4UUP - chains A and B; structure by X-ray diffraction, 1.54 A resolution.

[Chain A (and B)]
Molecule: Malate dehydrogenase
Source organism: Synthetic construct
Notes: EC 1.1.1.37; chain B of this document is another copy of the same molecule, construct and numbering; everything in this record applies to it too
Chain sequence (342 residues; each row starts with the number of its first residue):
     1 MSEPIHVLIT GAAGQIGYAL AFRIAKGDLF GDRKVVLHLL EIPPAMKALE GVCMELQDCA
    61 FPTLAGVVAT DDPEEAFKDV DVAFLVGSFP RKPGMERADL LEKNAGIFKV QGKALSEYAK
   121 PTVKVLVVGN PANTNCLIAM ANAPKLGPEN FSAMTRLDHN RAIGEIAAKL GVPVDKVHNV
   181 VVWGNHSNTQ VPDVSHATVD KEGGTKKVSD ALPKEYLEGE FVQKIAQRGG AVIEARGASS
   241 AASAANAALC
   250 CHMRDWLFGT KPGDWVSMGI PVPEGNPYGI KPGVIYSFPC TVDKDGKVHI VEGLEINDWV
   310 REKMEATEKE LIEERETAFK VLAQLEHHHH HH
Not modelled in the structure: 1-2, 338-341 (chain B: 1-2, 334-341)
Differences from the reference sequence: microheterogeneity Cys-250 (Cys in 4UUP)
Modified / non-standard residues: Cys-250 (cysteinesulfonic acid; OCS)
Small-molecule neighbours: NADH (NAI; 1,4-dihydronicotinamide adenine dinucleotide): Thr-10, Gly-11, Ala-13, Gly-14, Gln-15, Ile-16, Gly-17, Leu-40, Glu-41, Ile-42, Ala-45, Val-86, Gly-87, Ser-88, Phe-89, Pro-90, Arg-91, Leu-100, Asn-104, Ile-107, Gln-111, Val-128, Gly-129, Asn-130, Ala-132, Met-154, Leu-157, His-186, Ser-239, Ser-240, Ala-244
What the authors report for this chain:
  - binding site for phosphate ion: Arg-91
  - binding site for NADH: Arg-91
  - specificity-determining residues: Arg-91 (by similarity / conservation)
  - mutagenesis - R91L: decreased catalytic activity on oxaloacetate
  - mutagenesis - R91L: unchanged catalytic activity on pyruvate
  - catalytic residues: Arg-161, His-186

[Interface between chain A and chain B]
Residue-residue contacts (71; chain A residue first):
  Tyr-18(A) with Arg-236(B); Ala-241(B), hydrogen bond (side chain-backbone); Ala-242(B), hydrogen bond (side chain-backbone)
  Phe-22(A) with Ala-242(B), hydrophobic
  Arg-23(A) with Lys-26(B)
  Lys-26(A) with Arg-23(B); Lys-26(B); Asp-28(B), salt bridge
  Asp-28(A) with Lys-26(B), salt bridge
  Lys-47(A) with Glu-234(B), salt bridge; Ala-235(B)
  Ala-48(A) with Ala-235(B), hydrogen bond (backbone-backbone); Arg-236(B)
  Gly-51(A) with Ala-235(B); Arg-236(B)
  Val-52(A) with Arg-236(B)
  Met-54(A) with Arg-228(B), hydrogen bond (backbone-side chain); Ala-231(B); Val-232(B), hydrophobic; Ala-235(B), hydrophobic
  Glu-55(A) with Val-232(B); Arg-236(B), salt bridge; Ser-239(B); Ser-240(B); Ala-241(B), hydrogen bond (side chain-backbone); Ala-242(B); Ser-243(B), hydrogen bond
  Gln-57(A) with Gly-164(B); Glu-165(B), hydrogen bond; Arg-228(B)
  Asp-58(A) with Asn-160(B); Arg-161(B), salt bridge; Arg-228(B), salt bridge
  Cys-59(A) with Ser-243(B); Asn-246(B), hydrogen bond (backbone-side chain)
  Ala-60(A) with Val-174(B)
  Phe-61(A) with Asn-246(B)
  Pro-62(A) with Val-174(B)
  Asn-160(A) with Asp-58(B)
  Arg-161(A) with Asp-58(B), salt bridge
  Ile-163(A) with Ala-60(B), hydrophobic
  Gly-164(A) with Gln-57(B)
  Glu-165(A) with Gln-57(B), hydrogen bond
  Val-174(A) with Ala-60(B); Pro-62(B)
  Arg-228(A) with Met-54(B), hydrogen bond (side chain-backbone); Gln-57(B); Asp-58(B), salt bridge
  Ala-231(A) with Met-54(B), hydrophobic
  Val-232(A) with Met-54(B); Glu-55(B)
  Glu-234(A) with Lys-47(B)
  Ala-235(A) with Lys-47(B); Ala-48(B); Gly-51(B)
  Arg-236(A) with Tyr-18(B), hydrogen bond; Ala-48(B); Gly-51(B); Val-52(B); Glu-55(B), salt bridge
  Ser-239(A) with Glu-55(B)
  Ser-240(A) with Glu-55(B)
  Ala-241(A) with Tyr-18(B), hydrogen bond (backbone-side chain); Glu-55(B), hydrogen bond (backbone-side chain)
  Ala-242(A) with Tyr-18(B), hydrogen bond (backbone-side chain); Phe-22(B), hydrophobic; Glu-55(B)
  Ser-243(A) with Glu-55(B), hydrogen bond; Cys-59(B)
  Asn-246(A) with Cys-59(B), hydrogen bond (side chain-backbone); Phe-61(B)
Also at the interface, not in a pair above, chain A (38 interface residues in all): Leu-157, Ala-168, Asp-175
Also at the interface, not in a pair above, chain B (38 interface residues in all): Leu-157, Ile-163, Ala-168, Asp-175

[In short]
The chain A/chain B interface involves 38 residues from each chain, with 16 hydrogen bonds and 9 salt bridges.
Among the polar pairs are Lys-26(A)/Asp-28(B), Lys-47(A)/Glu-234(B) and Glu-55(A)/Arg-236(B). Chain A binds
NADH. The paper reports catalytic residues Arg-161(A) and His-186(A); R91L of chain A reduces catalytic
activity on oxaloacetate.
Chain A and chain B are both Malate dehydrogenase (Synthetic construct); the structure, Reconstructed
ancestral trichomonad malate dehydrogenase in complex with NADH, SO4, and PO4, was determined by X-ray
diffraction, deposited together with 5A1T, 4UUL, 4UUM, 4UUN and 4UUO.
